8CJ4 - chains H and I of the 14 polymer chains in the assembly; structure by X-ray diffraction, 1.90 A resolution.

Chain H (and I):
Protein: ATP-dependent Clp protease proteolytic subunit
Organism: Staphylococcus epidermidis
Notes: EC 3.4.21.92; chain I of this document is another copy of the same molecule, construct and numbering; everything in this record applies to it too
Reference sequence: A0A0N1MQL5 (A0A0N1MQL5_STAEP); residue numbers follow UniProt; this construct covers 1-193
Sequence (199 residues; numbered 1 to 199; the number before each row is that of its first residue):
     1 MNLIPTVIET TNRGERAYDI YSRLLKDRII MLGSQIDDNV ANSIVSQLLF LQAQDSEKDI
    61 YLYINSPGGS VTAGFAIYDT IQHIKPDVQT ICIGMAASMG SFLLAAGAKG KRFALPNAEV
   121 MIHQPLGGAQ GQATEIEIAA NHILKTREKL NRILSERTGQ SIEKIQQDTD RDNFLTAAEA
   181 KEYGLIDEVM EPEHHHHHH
Not modelled in the structure: 1-3, 8-17, 193-199
Sequence notes: expression tag (194-199)
From the paper describing this entry:
  - catalytic residues: S98, H123, D172 (citing earlier work)
  - mutagenesis - S98A: abolished catalytic activity

Chain H / chain I interface:
Residue-residue contacts (53; chain H residue first):
  Y18(H) with T6(I); V7(I), hydrogen bond (side chain-backbone)
  D19(H) with T6(I)
  S22(H) with P5(I); T6(I), hydrogen bond (side chain-backbone)
  D38(H) with G33(I); N65(I), hydrogen bond
  N39(H) with Y21(I); G33(I)
  N42(H) with Y21(I), hydrogen bond; M31(I); G33(I)
  S43(H) with I4(I); P5(I); Y21(I), hydrogen bond (backbone-side chain)
  V45(H) with I93(I), hydrophobic
  S46(H) with I20(I); Y21(I); L24(I); M31(I)
  Q47(H) with P5(I)
  L49(H) with Y63(I)
  F50(H) with V7(I), hydrophobic; I20(I), hydrophobic; R23(I)
  T72(H) with G94(I); M95(I)
  F75(H) with N117(I)
  A76(H) with I93(I); G94(I)
  Y78(H) with N117(I)
  D79(H) with L115(I); P116(I); N117(I), hydrogen bond (side chain-backbone); A118(I), hydrogen bond (side chain-backbone)
  Q82(H) with P192(I)
  H83(H) with L115(I); M190(I); E191(I), hydrogen bond (side chain-backbone); P192(I)
  K85(H) with P192(I)
  Q132(H) with R171(I), hydrogen bond
  T134(H) with R171(I), hydrogen bond
  E135(H) with R171(I), salt bridge
  I138(H) with R171(I); D172(I)
  H142(H) with E119(I), salt bridge; F174(I)
  K145(H) with E179(I), salt bridge
  T146(H) with E119(I)
  K149(H) with N117(I), hydrogen bond (side chain-backbone); E119(I), salt bridge
  I153(H) with N117(I)
Interface residues without a listed pair, chain H (32 interface residues in all): L25, Q54, A73
Interface residues without a listed pair, chain I (29 interface residues in all): P67, T176

Overview:
Chain H and chain I form an interface of 32 and 29 residues respectively; the contacts include 11 hydrogen
bonds and 4 salt bridges. Polar pairs include E135(H)-R171(I), H142(H)-E119(I) and K145(H)-E179(I). The paper
reports catalytic residues S98(H), H123(H) and D172(H); S98A of chain H abolishes catalytic activity.
Both chains are ATP-dependent Clp protease proteolytic subunit (Staphylococcus epidermidis). Entry 8CJ4
(Crystal structure of ClpP from Staphylococcus epidermidis, tetradecamer) was determined by X-ray diffraction,
deposited together with 8QYF.
